PDB entry 5X41 | X-ray diffraction, 3.47 A resolution | chains M and Q of the 4 polymer chains in the assembly

[Chain M]
Protein: Cobalt transport protein CbiM
Organism: Rhodobacter capsulatus
Reference sequence: A0A0Q0R232 (A0A0Q0R232_RHOCA); residues 1-222 here = UniProt positions 1-222
Chain sequence (222 residues; each row starts with the number of its first residue):
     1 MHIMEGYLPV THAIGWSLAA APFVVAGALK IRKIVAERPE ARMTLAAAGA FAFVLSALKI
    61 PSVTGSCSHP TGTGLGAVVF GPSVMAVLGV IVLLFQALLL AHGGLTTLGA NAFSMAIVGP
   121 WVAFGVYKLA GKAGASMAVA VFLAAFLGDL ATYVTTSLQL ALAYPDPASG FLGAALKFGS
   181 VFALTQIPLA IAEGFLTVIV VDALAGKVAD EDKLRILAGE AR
Unresolved in the structure: 208-222
What the authors report for this chain:
  - mutagenesis - H2D: unchanged catalytic activity on Co2+

[Chain Q]
Protein: Uncharacterized protein CbiQ
Organism: Rhodobacter capsulatus
Chain sequence (256 residues; row label = number of the first residue in the row; numbers below 1 keep their minus sign (Met-11 is residue -11)):
   -11 MGSHHHHHHS GSMSIASIDR VAAQGHWRSR PLAEKSLIGL GFLALAVTVP PFPGAVLVTV
    49 AILAFTFLGA RVPLRFWASV AVLPLGFLTT GAAVLLIQIG PEGIGLAPDG PAKAAALVMR
   109 ATAATCCLLF LATTTPAADL LSGLRRWRVP AELIEIALLT YRFVFILAEE AAAMTTAQRA
   169 RLGHATRRRW LRSTAQVIAA LLPRALTRAR RLETGLGARN WQGEMRVLST RPPASARVLG
   229 LILTLQAAIL AAGVLL
Unresolved in the structure: -11 to 0, 244

[How chain M and chain Q interact]
Contacting residue pairs (103):
  His2(M) - Phe75(Q)
  Met4(M) - Pro72(Q)
  Met4(M) - Phe75(Q)  hydrophobic
  Met4(M) - Leu76(Q)  hydrophobic
  Glu5(M) - Leu31(Q)
  Glu5(M) - Ala109(Q)
  Glu5(M) - Ala112(Q)
  Glu5(M) - Thr113(Q)
  Glu5(M) - Leu116(Q)
  Gly6(M) - Val35(Q)
  Gly6(M) - Arg108(Q)
  Gly6(M) - Ala109(Q)
  Gly6(M) - Ala112(Q)
  Tyr7(M) - Phe75(Q)
  Tyr7(M) - Gly79(Q)
  Tyr7(M) - Leu105(Q)  hydrophobic
  Leu8(M) - Val35(Q)
  Val10(M) - Val35(Q)
  Ala28(M) - Leu141(Q)  hydrophobic
  Ile31(M) - Leu141(Q)  hydrophobic
  Ile31(M) - Ile144(Q)  hydrophobic
  Glu40(M) - Glu201(Q)
  Glu40(M) - Gln210(Q)
  Arg42(M) - Glu143(Q)  salt bridge
  Arg42(M) - Ile144(Q)
  Arg42(M) - Leu147(Q)
  Arg42(M) - Gly211(Q)
  Arg42(M) - Glu212(Q)  salt bridge
  Arg42(M) - Met213(Q)
  Met43(M) - Phe151(Q)
  Met43(M) - Ala197(Q)
  Met43(M) - Leu200(Q)  hydrophobic
  Met43(M) - Glu201(Q)
  Met43(M) - Gln210(Q)
  Ala46(M) - Ile144(Q)
  Ala46(M) - Leu147(Q)  hydrophobic
  Ala46(M) - Thr148(Q)  hydrogen bond (backbone-side chain)
  Ala47(M) - Phe151(Q)  hydrophobic
  Gly49(M) - Thr148(Q)
  Ala50(M) - Thr148(Q)
  Ala50(M) - Phe151(Q)  hydrophobic
  Ala50(M) - Val152(Q)
  Ala50(M) - Leu155(Q)
  Phe51(M) - Ile186(Q)
  Phe51(M) - Leu190(Q)  hydrophobic
  Val54(M) - Val152(Q)
  Val54(M) - Leu155(Q)
  Ala57(M) - Met1(Q)
  Leu58(M) - Ile186(Q)  hydrophobic
  Lys59(M) - Trp178(Q)  hydrogen bond (backbone-side chain)
  Lys59(M) - Thr182(Q)  hydrogen bond (backbone-side chain)
  Ile60(M) - Trp178(Q)
  Ile60(M) - Leu179(Q)  hydrophobic
  Ile60(M) - Thr182(Q)
  Pro61(M) - Trp178(Q)  hydrophobic
  Pro61(M) - Leu179(Q)
  Ser62(M) - Arg175(Q)  hydrogen bond (backbone-side chain)
  Thr64(M) - Arg175(Q)
  Leu75(M) - Ile186(Q)  hydrophobic
  Phe80(M) - Leu190(Q)  hydrophobic
  Ile91(M) - Ala145(Q)  hydrophobic
  Phe95(M) - Leu129(Q)  hydrophobic
  Phe95(M) - Ala145(Q)
  Phe95(M) - Thr148(Q)
  Phe95(M) - Tyr149(Q)  hydrophobic
  Ala97(M) - Leu116(Q)
  Leu98(M) - Ala120(Q)
  Leu99(M) - Ile3(Q)
  Leu99(M) - Ile6(Q)
  Leu99(M) - Asp7(Q)
  Leu100(M) - Met1(Q)
  Leu100(M) - Ile3(Q)  hydrophobic
  Ala101(M) - Val68(Q)  hydrophobic
  Ala101(M) - Pro72(Q)
  Ala101(M) - Leu117(Q)  hydrophobic
  His102(M) - Leu71(Q)
  Gly103(M) - Leu116(Q)
  Leu105(M) - Leu28(Q)  hydrophobic
  Leu105(M) - Leu116(Q)  hydrophobic
  Leu105(M) - Leu119(Q)  hydrophobic
  Thr106(M) - Leu31(Q)
  Thr106(M) - Val35(Q)
  Tyr164(M) - Leu105(Q)
  Asp166(M) - Gln86(Q)
  Asp166(M) - Ile87(Q)
  Ala168(M) - Ile87(Q)
  Ser169(M) - Ile87(Q)
  Ser169(M) - Gly88(Q)
  Gly173(M) - Ile87(Q)
  Lys177(M) - Gln86(Q)
  Lys177(M) - Ile87(Q)
  Phe178(M) - Val82(Q)  hydrophobic
  Val181(M) - Thr78(Q)
  Phe182(M) - Phe75(Q)  hydrophobic
  Phe182(M) - Thr78(Q)
  Leu196(M) - Leu179(Q)  hydrophobic
  Leu196(M) - Ala183(Q)  hydrophobic
  Ile199(M) - Ala183(Q)  hydrophobic
  Val200(M) - Ala183(Q)  hydrophobic
  Val200(M) - Ile186(Q)  hydrophobic
  Val200(M) - Ala187(Q)
  Ala203(M) - Ala187(Q)  hydrophobic
  Leu204(M) - Ala187(Q)
Interface residues without a listed pair, chain M (70 interface residues in all): Met1, Ile3, Pro9, Val25, Val35, Pro39, Thr44, Leu45, Phe53, Leu55, Ser66, Cys67, Val79, Leu94, Gly104, Pro167, Ala192, Phe195
Interface residues without a listed pair, chain Q (71 interface residues in all): Ser2, Thr36, Leu73, Leu83, Ala95, Ala125, Leu128, Arg136, Glu140, Phe153, Ala159, Arg176, Arg180, Val185, Leu189, Ala193, Leu194, Leu204

[Overview]
The interface between chain M and chain Q involves 70 residues on one side and 71 on the other; the contacts
include 4 hydrogen bonds and 2 salt bridges. Among the polar pairs are Arg42(M)-Glu143(Q), Arg42(M)-Glu212(Q)
and Ala46(M)-Thr148(Q). The paper reports that H2D of chain M leaves catalytic activity on Co2+ unchanged.
Here chain M is Cobalt transport protein CbiM and chain Q is Uncharacterized protein CbiQ, both from
Rhodobacter capsulatus. Entry 5X41 (3.5A resolution structure of a cobalt energy-coupling factor transporter
using LCP method-CbiMQO) was determined by X-ray diffraction, deposited together with 5X3X and 5X40.
